PDB entry 6UYU | X-ray diffraction, 1.66 A resolution | chains A and B

== Chain A ==
Molecule: Small ubiquitin-related modifier 1
Organism: Homo sapiens
Reference sequence: P63165 (SUMO1_HUMAN); numbering as in UniProt (aligned over 17-97)
Amino-acid sequence (83 residues; each row starts with the number of its first residue):
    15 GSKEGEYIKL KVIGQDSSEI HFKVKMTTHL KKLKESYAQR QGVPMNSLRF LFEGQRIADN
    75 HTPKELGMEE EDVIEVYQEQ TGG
Unresolved in the structure: 15-18
Sequence notes: expression tag (15-16); engineered mutation Ala52 (Cys in P63165)
Modified residues: Lys45 (N(6)-acetyllysine; ALY)
Curated features (UniProtKB/Swiss-Prot):
  - region: Lys37 to Met40 (Microbial infection: Interaction with Tula hantavirus)
  - site: Phe36 (Interaction with PIAS2)
  - modified residue: Ser32 (Phosphoserine)
  - cross-link: Lys17 (Glycyl lysine isopeptide (Lys-Gly) (interchain with G-Cter in SUMO2)), Lys23 (Glycyl lysine isopeptide (Lys-Gly) (interchain with G-Cter in SUMO2)), Lys25 (Glycyl lysine isopeptide (Lys-Gly) (interchain with G-Cter in SUMO1)), Lys37 (Glycyl lysine isopeptide (Lys-Gly) (interchain with G-Cter in SUMO2)), Lys39 (Glycyl lysine isopeptide (Lys-Gly) (interchain with G-Cter in SUMO2)), Lys45 (Glycyl lysine isopeptide (Lys-Gly) (interchain with G-Cter in SUMO2)), Lys46 (Glycyl lysine isopeptide (Lys-Gly) (interchain with G-Cter in SUMO2)), Gly97 (Glycyl lysine isopeptide (Gly-Lys) (interchain with K-? in acceptor proteins))

== Chain B ==
Molecule: Protein PML
Organism: Homo sapiens
Reference sequence: P29590 (PML_HUMAN); residues 2-29 here correspond to UniProt positions 547-574 (UniProt number = residue number + 545)
Amino-acid sequence (29 residues; row label = number of the first residue in the row):
     1 GSGAGEAEER VVVISSSEDS DAENSSSRY
Unresolved in the structure: 1-5, 18-29
Sequence notes: expression tag (1); engineered mutation Tyr29 (Glu574 in P29590)
Modified residues: Ser15, Ser16, Ser17, Ser20 (phosphoserine; SEP)
Curated features (UniProtKB/Swiss-Prot):
  - region: Val11 to Ser17 (Sumo interaction motif (SIM))
  - site: Ala7, Glu8 (Breakpoint for translocation to form PML-RARA oncogene in type B APL)
  - modified residue: Ser20 (Phosphoserine)

== How chain A and chain B interact ==
Pairs across the interface (21; chain A residue first):
  Glu33(A) with Arg10(B), hydrogen bond (backbone-side chain)
  Ile34(A) with Arg10(B)
  His35(A) with Arg10(B), hydrogen bond (backbone-backbone); Val11(B); Val12(B), hydrogen bond (backbone-backbone)
  Phe36(A) with Val12(B); Ile14(B), hydrophobic
  Lys37(A) with Val12(B), hydrogen bond (backbone-backbone); Val13(B); Ile14(B), hydrogen bond (backbone-backbone)
  Val38(A) with Ile14(B), hydrophobic
  Lys39(A) with Ser16(B)
  Thr42(A) with Ser15(B); Ser16(B)
  His43(A) with Ser17(B)
  Lys46(A) with Ile14(B); Ser15(B), hydrogen bond (side chain-backbone); Ser16(B), hydrogen bond (side chain-backbone)
  Ser50(A) with Val12(B); Ile14(B)
  Arg54(A) with Val12(B)
Interface residues without a listed pair, chain A (15 interface residues in all): Tyr21, Ser32, Leu47

== Overview ==
15 residues of chain A face 8 of chain B across their interface, with 7 hydrogen bonds. Polar pairs include
Glu33(A)-Arg10(B), Lys46(A)-Ser15(B) and Lys46(A)-Ser16(B).
Chain A is Small ubiquitin-related modifier 1 and chain B is Protein PML, both from Homo sapiens; the
structure, Crystal structure of K45-acetylated SUMO1 in complex with phosphorylated PML-SIM, was determined by
X-ray diffraction, deposited together with 6UYO, 6UYP, 6UYQ, 6UYR, 6UYS, 6UYT and 4 further entries.
